PDB entry 4PI0 | X-ray diffraction, 3.15 A resolution | chains A and B of the 12 polymer chains in the assembly

Chain A:
Name: Particulate methane monooxygenase subunit B
Source organism: Methylocystis sp. ATCC 49242
Notes: EC 1.14.18.3
Amino-acid sequence (420 residues; numbered 1 to 420; the number before each row is that of its first residue):
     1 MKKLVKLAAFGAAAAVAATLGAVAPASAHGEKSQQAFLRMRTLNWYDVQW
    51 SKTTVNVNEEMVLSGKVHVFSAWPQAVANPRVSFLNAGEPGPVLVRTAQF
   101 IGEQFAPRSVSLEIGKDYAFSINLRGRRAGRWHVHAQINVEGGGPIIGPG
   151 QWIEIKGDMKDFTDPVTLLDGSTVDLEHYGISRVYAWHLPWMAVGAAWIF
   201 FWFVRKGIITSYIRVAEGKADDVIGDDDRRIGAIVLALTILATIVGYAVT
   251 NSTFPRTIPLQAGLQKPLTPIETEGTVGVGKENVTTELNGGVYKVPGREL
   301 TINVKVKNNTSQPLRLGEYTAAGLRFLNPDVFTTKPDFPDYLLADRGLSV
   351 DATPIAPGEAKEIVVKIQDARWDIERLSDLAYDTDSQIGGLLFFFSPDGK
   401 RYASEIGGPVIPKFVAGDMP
Disordered / not traced: 1-28, 419-420
Bound ions: Cu ion: His-29, His-133, His-135

Chain B:
Name: Particulate methane monooxygenase subunit A
Source organism: Methylocystis sp. ATCC 49242
Notes: EC 1.14.18.3
Amino-acid sequence (252 residues; each row starts with the number of its first residue):
     1 MSQSKSGGAVGPFNSVAEAAGCVQTVDWMLLVLLFFAVLGGYHVHFMLTA
    51 GDWDFWVDWKDRRMWPTVVPILGVTFCAASQAFWWVNFRLPFGAVFAALG
   101 LLIGEWINRYVNFWGWTYFPISLVFPSALIVPAIWLDVILLLSGSYVITA
   151 VVGSLGWGLLFYPNNWPAIAAFHQATEQHGQLMTLADLIGFHFVRTSMPE
   201 YIRMVERGTLRTFGKDVVPVAAFFSGFVSMMVYFLWWFMGRWYSTTKVID
   251 TI
Disordered / not traced: 1-8

Chain A / chain B interface:
Pairs across the interface (167):
  Val-82(A) / Tyr-201(B)  hydrophobic
  Phe-84(A) / Pro-199(B)  hydrophobic
  Phe-84(A) / Glu-200(B)
  Asn-86(A) / Val-194(B)
  Asn-86(A) / Arg-195(B)  hydrogen bond (side chain-backbone)
  Asn-86(A) / Thr-196(B)
  Ala-87(A) / Val-194(B)
  Glu-89(A) / Val-194(B)
  Glu-89(A) / Thr-196(B)
  Gly-91(A) / Val-194(B)
  Pro-92(A) / Thr-117(B)
  Pro-92(A) / Tyr-118(B)
  Pro-92(A) / Phe-119(B)  hydrophobic
  Pro-92(A) / Phe-193(B)  hydrophobic
  Pro-92(A) / Val-194(B)
  Leu-94(A) / Val-194(B)
  Val-95(A) / His-192(B)
  Val-95(A) / Phe-193(B)  hydrophobic
  Arg-96(A) / Phe-191(B)  hydrogen bond (side chain-backbone)
  Arg-96(A) / His-192(B)  hydrogen bond (backbone-side chain)
  Arg-96(A) / Val-194(B)
  Ala-98(A) / His-179(B)
  Ala-98(A) / Phe-191(B)  hydrophobic
  Gln-99(A) / Phe-191(B)
  Phe-100(A) / His-179(B)
  Phe-105(A) / Gln-178(B)
  Phe-105(A) / His-179(B)
  Phe-105(A) / Gln-181(B)
  Pro-107(A) / Gln-181(B)
  Pro-107(A) / Phe-191(B)  hydrophobic
  Arg-108(A) / Gln-181(B)
  Arg-108(A) / Glu-200(B)
  Ser-109(A) / Glu-200(B)  hydrogen bond (backbone-side chain)
  Ser-109(A) / Tyr-201(B)
  Arg-127(A) / Trp-114(B)
  Arg-127(A) / Tyr-118(B)  hydrogen bond (side chain-backbone)
  Arg-127(A) / Phe-193(B)
  Arg-128(A) / Tyr-118(B)
  Gln-137(A) / Thr-196(B)  hydrogen bond (side chain-backbone)
  Asn-139(A) / Tyr-201(B)
  Val-140(A) / Tyr-201(B)  hydrogen bond (backbone-side chain)
  Glu-141(A) / Tyr-201(B)  hydrogen bond (backbone-side chain)
  Met-159(A) / Trp-114(B)  hydrophobic
  Asp-164(A) / His-192(B)  salt bridge
  Val-166(A) / Leu-188(B)  hydrophobic
  Thr-167(A) / Thr-176(B)
  Leu-168(A) / Gln-174(B)
  Leu-168(A) / Ala-175(B)
  Leu-169(A) / Ala-175(B)  hydrogen bond (backbone-backbone)
  Leu-169(A) / Glu-177(B)
  Leu-176(A) / Leu-185(B)  hydrophobic
  Leu-176(A) / Ile-189(B)  hydrophobic
  Leu-176(A) / His-192(B)
  Leu-176(A) / Phe-193(B)  hydrophobic
  Glu-177(A) / Phe-193(B)
  Tyr-179(A) / Ser-122(B)
  Tyr-179(A) / Ala-171(B)
  Tyr-179(A) / Phe-172(B)
  Tyr-179(A) / Gln-174(B)  hydrogen bond
  Tyr-179(A) / Leu-185(B)  hydrophobic
  Gly-180(A) / Phe-172(B)
  Ile-181(A) / Ile-121(B)  hydrophobic
  Ile-181(A) / Ser-122(B)
  Arg-183(A) / Pro-167(B)
  Val-184(A) / Trp-106(B)  hydrophobic
  Val-184(A) / Phe-125(B)  hydrophobic
  Val-184(A) / Ala-168(B)
  Tyr-185(A) / Trp-106(B)  hydrophobic
  Tyr-185(A) / Tyr-110(B)
  Tyr-185(A) / Ile-121(B)
  Trp-187(A) / Asn-164(B)  hydrogen bond (side chain-backbone)
  Trp-187(A) / Pro-167(B)  hydrophobic
  His-188(A) / Trp-106(B)
  His-188(A) / Pro-126(B)  hydrogen bond (side chain-backbone)
  Trp-191(A) / Ile-130(B)
  Trp-191(A) / Val-131(B)  hydrophobic
  Met-192(A) / Leu-99(B)
  Met-192(A) / Leu-102(B)
  Met-192(A) / Ile-103(B)
  Met-192(A) / Trp-106(B)
  Met-192(A) / Ile-130(B)  hydrophobic
  Gly-195(A) / Val-95(B)
  Ala-196(A) / Leu-99(B)
  Trp-198(A) / Pro-91(B)  hydrogen bond (side chain-backbone)
  Trp-198(A) / Phe-92(B)
  Trp-198(A) / Val-95(B)
  Trp-198(A) / Val-138(B)  hydrophobic
  Ile-199(A) / Phe-92(B)
  Ile-199(A) / Val-95(B)  hydrophobic
  Ile-199(A) / Phe-96(B)  hydrophobic
  Ile-199(A) / Leu-99(B)  hydrophobic
  Phe-200(A) / Trp-28(B)  hydrophobic
  Trp-202(A) / Leu-90(B)
  Trp-202(A) / Pro-91(B)  hydrophobic
  Trp-202(A) / Phe-92(B)  hydrophobic
  Trp-202(A) / Leu-141(B)  hydrophobic
  Phe-203(A) / Gln-24(B)
  Phe-203(A) / Asp-27(B)
  Phe-203(A) / Trp-28(B)
  Lys-206(A) / Leu-90(B)
  Gly-207(A) / Asp-27(B)
  Ile-208(A) / Asp-27(B)  hydrogen bond (backbone-side chain)
  Ile-208(A) / Leu-30(B)  hydrophobic
  Ile-208(A) / Leu-31(B)
  Ile-208(A) / Phe-88(B)  hydrophobic
  Ile-209(A) / Val-26(B)  hydrophobic
  Ile-209(A) / Asp-27(B)  hydrogen bond (backbone-side chain)
  Ser-211(A) / Asn-87(B)
  Ser-211(A) / Phe-88(B)
  Tyr-212(A) / Asn-87(B)
  Tyr-212(A) / Phe-88(B)  hydrophobic
  Val-215(A) / Val-86(B)
  Val-215(A) / Asn-87(B)
  Val-215(A) / Arg-89(B)
  Val-223(A) / Phe-88(B)
  Val-223(A) / Arg-89(B)
  Ile-224(A) / Trp-85(B)  hydrophobic
  Ile-224(A) / Arg-89(B)
  Ile-224(A) / Leu-141(B)  hydrophobic
  Asp-228(A) / Leu-141(B)
  Arg-229(A) / Leu-141(B)
  Arg-229(A) / Leu-142(B)
  Gly-232(A) / Val-138(B)
  Ala-233(A) / Leu-142(B)  hydrophobic
  Leu-236(A) / Trp-135(B)  hydrophobic
  Leu-236(A) / Val-138(B)  hydrophobic
  Thr-239(A) / Val-131(B)
  Thr-239(A) / Ile-134(B)
  Ile-240(A) / Trp-135(B)  hydrophobic
  Thr-243(A) / Val-131(B)
  Gly-246(A) / Pro-167(B)
  Tyr-247(A) / Pro-163(B)
  Tyr-247(A) / Trp-166(B)
  Thr-250(A) / Trp-166(B)
  Thr-250(A) / Pro-167(B)
  Thr-250(A) / Ala-170(B)
  Asn-251(A) / Trp-166(B)
  Phe-254(A) / Ala-170(B)  hydrophobic
  Phe-254(A) / Ala-171(B)
  Phe-254(A) / Gln-174(B)
  Thr-257(A) / Trp-166(B)
  Thr-257(A) / Ala-170(B)
  Thr-257(A) / His-173(B)
  Thr-257(A) / Gln-174(B)
  Ile-258(A) / His-173(B)  hydrogen bond (backbone-backbone)
  Ile-258(A) / Ala-175(B)  hydrophobic
  Ile-258(A) / Leu-182(B)  hydrophobic
  Ile-258(A) / Met-183(B)
  Ile-258(A) / Thr-184(B)
  Pro-259(A) / Arg-62(B)
  Pro-259(A) / Thr-184(B)
  Leu-260(A) / Asp-58(B)
  Leu-260(A) / Lys-60(B)
  Leu-260(A) / His-173(B)
  Leu-260(A) / Thr-184(B)
  Leu-260(A) / Ala-186(B)  hydrophobic
  Leu-260(A) / Asp-187(B)
  Leu-260(A) / Arg-203(B)
  Gln-261(A) / Leu-182(B)
  Gln-261(A) / Asp-187(B)  hydrogen bond (backbone-side chain)
  Gln-261(A) / Arg-203(B)  hydrogen bond (backbone-side chain)
  Ala-262(A) / Glu-200(B)
  Ala-262(A) / Arg-203(B)
  Ala-262(A) / Arg-207(B)
  Gly-263(A) / Glu-200(B)  hydrogen bond (backbone-side chain)
  Gly-263(A) / Arg-207(B)
  Gln-265(A) / Gln-181(B)
Interface residues without a listed pair, chain A (83 interface residues in all): Ser-83, Thr-97, Val-174, Val-194, Val-204
Interface residues without a listed pair, chain B (85 interface residues in all): Val-23, Val-57, Trp-59, Asp-61, Trp-84, Pro-120, Ser-127, Ala-128, Asp-137, Val-205, Glu-206

Overview:
The interface between chain A and chain B involves 83 residues on one side and 85 on the other, with 19
hydrogen bonds and 1 salt bridge. Among the polar pairs are Asp-164(A)/His-192(B), Asn-86(A)/Arg-195(B) and
Arg-96(A)/Phe-191(B). His-29(A), His-133(A) and His-135(A) form the Cu ion site.
Chain A is Particulate methane monooxygenase subunit B and chain B is Particulate methane monooxygenase
subunit A, both from Methylocystis sp. ATCC 49242; the structure, Crystal structure of particulate methane
monooxygenase from Methylocystis sp. ATCC 49242 (Rockwell) soaked in copper, was determined by X-ray
diffraction, deposited together with 4PHZ and 4PI2.
